PDB entry 4ZNV | X-ray diffraction, 1.77 A resolution | chains B and C of the 4 polymer chains in the assembly

# Chain B
Name: Estrogen receptor
Organism: Homo sapiens
Notes: fragment: ligand-binding domain
UniProtKB: P03372 (ESR1_HUMAN); residue numbers follow UniProt; this construct covers 301-559
Amino-acid sequence (259 residues; each row starts with the number of its first residue):
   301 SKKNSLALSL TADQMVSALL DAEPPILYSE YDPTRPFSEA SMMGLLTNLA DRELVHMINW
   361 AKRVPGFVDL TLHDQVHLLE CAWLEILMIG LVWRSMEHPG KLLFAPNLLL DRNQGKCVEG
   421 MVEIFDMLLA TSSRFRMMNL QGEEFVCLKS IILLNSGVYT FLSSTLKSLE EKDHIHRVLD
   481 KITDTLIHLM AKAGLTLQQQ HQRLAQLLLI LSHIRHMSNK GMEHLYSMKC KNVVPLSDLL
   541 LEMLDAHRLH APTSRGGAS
Disordered / not traced: 301-304, 462-466, 553-559
Construct notes: engineered mutation S537 (Tyr in P03372)
Residues lining bound ligands: 4Q7 (2-methoxyphenyl (1S,2R,4S)-5,6-bis(4-hydroxyphenyl)-7-oxabicyclo[2.2.1]hept-5-ene-2-sulfonate): M343, L346, T347, L349, A350, E353, W383, L384, L387, M388, L391, R394, F404, V418, E419, G420, M421, I424, F425, L428, G521, H524, L525, L540

# Chain C
Name: Nuclear receptor-interacting peptide
UniProtKB: Q15596 (NCOA2_HUMAN); numbering as in UniProt (aligned over 686-698)
Amino-acid sequence (13 residues; row label = number of the first residue in the row):
   686 KHKILHRLLQ DSS
Disordered / not traced: 686-687, 697-698

# Interface between chain B and chain C
Pairs across the interface - 22 pairs, chain B then chain C:
  I358(B) - L690(C)  hydrophobic
  I358(B) - L693(C)  hydrophobic
  I358(B) - L694(C)  hydrophobic
  K362(B) - L693(C)  hydrogen bond (side chain-backbone)
  K362(B) - L694(C)  hydrogen bond (side chain-backbone)
  K362(B) - D696(C)  hydrogen bond (side chain-backbone)
  L372(B) - H691(C)
  L372(B) - L694(C)  hydrophobic
  L372(B) - Q695(C)
  Q375(B) - L694(C)
  V376(B) - L690(C)
  V376(B) - H691(C)
  V376(B) - L694(C)
  L379(B) - L690(C)  hydrophobic
  L379(B) - L694(C)  hydrophobic
  E380(B) - K688(C)  salt bridge
  E380(B) - L690(C)
  D538(B) - I689(C)
  L539(B) - I689(C)  hydrophobic
  E542(B) - K688(C)
  E542(B) - I689(C)  hydrogen bond (side chain-backbone)
  M543(B) - L690(C)  hydrophobic
Other interface residues (no listed pair), chain B (12 interface residues in all): F367

# Summary
12 residues of chain B and 8 residues of chain C are in contact; the contacts include 4 hydrogen bonds and 1
salt bridge. Polar pairs include E380(B)-K688(C), K362(B)-L693(C) and K362(B)-L694(C). Bound to chain B:
compound 4Q7.
Chain B is Estrogen receptor (Homo sapiens) and chain C is Nuclear receptor-interacting peptide; the
structure, Crystal Structure of the ER-alpha Ligand-binding Domain (Y537S) in complex with a
2-Methoxy-substituted OBHS derivative, was determined by X-ray diffraction (same publication as 4ZN7, 4ZNH,
4ZNS, 4ZNT, 4ZNU, 4ZNW and 50 further entries).
